PDB entry 1HJW | X-ray diffraction, 2.30 A resolution | chain A

Chain A:
Molecule: Chitinase-3 like protein 1
From: Homo sapiens
Reference sequence: P36222 (C3L1_HUMAN); residue numbers follow UniProt; this construct covers 22-383
Sequence (362 residues; each row starts with the number of its first residue):
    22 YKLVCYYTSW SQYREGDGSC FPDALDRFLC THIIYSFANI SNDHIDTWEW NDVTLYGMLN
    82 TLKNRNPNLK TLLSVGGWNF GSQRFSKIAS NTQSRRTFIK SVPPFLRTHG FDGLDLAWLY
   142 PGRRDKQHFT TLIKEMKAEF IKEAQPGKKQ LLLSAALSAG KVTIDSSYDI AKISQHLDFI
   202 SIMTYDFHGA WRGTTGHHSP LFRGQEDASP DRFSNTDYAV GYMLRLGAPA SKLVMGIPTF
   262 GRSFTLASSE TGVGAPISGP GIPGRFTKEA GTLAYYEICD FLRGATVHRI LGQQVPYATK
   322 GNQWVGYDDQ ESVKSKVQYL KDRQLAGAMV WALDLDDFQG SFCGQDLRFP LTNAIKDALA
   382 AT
Disulfides: Cys26-Cys51, Cys300-Cys364
Covalent attachments: N-acetylglucosamine (NAG) linked to Asn60
Differences from the reference sequence: variant Ile311 (Thr in P36222)
Reported in the primary citation:
  - binding site for N-acetylglucosamine: Trp31, Glu70, Trp99, Asn100, Asp207, Arg263, Trp352
  - conformationally variable residues (loop rearrangement, side-chain flip): Trp99 to Asn100, His209 to Arg213
  - contacts within the chain: Arg213-Asp232

In short:
N-acetylglucosamine is covalently linked to Asn60. From the paper: a binding site for N-acetylglucosamine at
Trp31, Glu70 and Trp99 among others; conformational variability at Trp99 and His209.
Chain A is Chitinase-3 like protein 1 (Homo sapiens); the structure, Crystal structure of hcgp-39 in complex
with chitin octamer, was determined by X-ray diffraction, deposited together with 1HJV and 1HJX.
